8P8V - chains 3 and b of the 59 polymer chains in the assembly; structure by electron microscopy, 8.70 A resolution (very low resolution: no residue pairs are listed; an interface is given only as per-side residue counts).

# Chain 3
Molecule: 23S ribosomal RNA
Source organism: Mycoplasmoides pneumoniae M129
Sequence (2907 nucleotides; numbered 1 to 2907; the number before each row is that of its first residue):
     1 UACAAUAAGU UACUAAGGGC UUAUGGUGGA UGCCUUGGCA CUAAUAGGCG AUGAAGGACG
    61 UGUUAACCUG CGAUAAGCUU CGGGUAGGUG GUAAGAACCU CAGAUCCGGA GAUUUCCGAA
   121 UGGAGCAAUC CGGUAGUUGG AAACAGCUAU CAUUAAUUGA UGAAUAAAUA GUCAAUUAAA
   181 GCAAUACGUG GUGAAGUGAA ACAUCUCAGU AGCCACAGGA AAAGAAAACG AAUGUGAUUC
   241 CGUGUGUAGU GGCGAGCGAA AGCGGAACAG GCCAAACUUA UCAUUAGAUA GGGGUUGUAG
   301 GGCUUGCAAU GUGGACUUGA AAACGAUAGA AGAAGCUGUU GGAAAGCAGC GCGCAAAAGG
   361 GUGAUAGCCC CGUAUUUGAA AUUGUUUUCA UACCUAGCGA GAUCCCUGAG UAGCUCGGAA
   421 AACGUUAUUU UGAGUGAAUC UGCCCAGACC AUUGGGUAAG CCUAAAUACU AAUUAGUGAC
   481 CGAUAGCGAA ACAGUACCGU GAGGGAAAGG UGAAAAGAAC CCAGAGAUGG GAGUGAAAUA
   541 GAUUCUGAAA CCAUAUGCCU ACAACGUGUC AGAGCACAUU AAUGUGUGAU GGCGUGCGUU
   601 UUGAAGUAUG AGCCGGCGAG UUAUGAUAGC AAGCGUUAGU UAACCAGGAG AUGGGGAGCU
   661 GUAGCGAAAG CGAGUUUUAA AAGAGCGUUU GUUUGUUAUU AUAGACCCGA AACGGGUUGA
   721 GCUAGUCAUG AGCAGGUUGA AGGUUGAGUA ACAUCAACUG GAGGACCGAA CCGACUCUCG
   781 UUGAAACGAU AGCGGAUGAC UUGUGAUUAG GGGUGAAAUU CCAAUCGAAA UCCGUGAUAG
   841 CUGGUUCUCG UCGAAAUAGC UUUAAGGCUA GCGUGAGAUC ACAAAUAAGU GGAGGUAAAG
   901 CUACUGAAUG UAUGAUGGCG CCACCUAGGC GUACUGAAUA CAAUUAAACU CUGAAUGCCA
   961 UUUAUUUUAU UCUCGCAGUC AGACAGUGGG GGAUAAGCUU CAUUGUCAAG AGGGGAAGAG
  1021 CCCAGAUCAU UAAAUAAGGU CCCCAAAAUA UACUAAGUGG AAAAGGAUGU GAAAGUGCUA
  1081 AAACAGCAAG GAUGUUGGCU UAGAAGCAGC CAUCGUUUAA AGAGUGCGUA ACAGCUCACU
  1141 UGUCGAGUGU UUUUGCGCCG AAGAUGUAAC GGGGCUAAGU AUAUUACCGA AUUUAUGGAU
  1201 AAGAUUUAUA UCUUGUGGUA GACGAGCGUU GUAUUGGAGU UGAAGUCAAA GCGUGAGCAU
  1261 UGGUGGAUCC AAUACAAGUG AGAAUGCCGG CAUGAGUAAC GCUUGGGAGU GAGAAUCUCC
  1321 CAAACCGAUU GACUAAGGUU UCCUGGACCA GGGUCGUCCU UCCAGGGUUA GUCUGGACCU
  1381 AAGCUGAGGC UGAAAAGCGU AGGCGAUGGA CAACAGGUUA AUAUUCCUGU ACUUACAGUU
  1441 AGACUGAUGG AGUGACAAAG AAGGUUUUCC ACCCCCAUAA UUGGAUUUGG GGAUAAAUCA
  1501 UAAGGUGGUA CAAUAGGCAA AUCCGUUGUG CAUAACAUUG AGUGAUGAUG UCGAGUGAAU
  1561 GAGUGAUCAA GUAGCGAAGG UGGUAUUAAU CAUGCUUUCA AGAAAAGCUU CUAGGGUUAA
  1621 UCUAGCUGUA ACCAGUACCG AGAACGAACA CACGUAGUCA AGGAGAGGAU CCUAAGGUUA
  1681 GCGAGUGAAC UAUAGCCAAG GAACUCUGCA AAUUAACCCC GUAAGUUAGC GAGAAGGGGU
  1741 GCUUAUGUAA AAGUAAGCCG CAGUGAAGAA CGAGGGGGGA CUGUUUAACU AAAACACAAC
  1801 UCUAUGCCAA ACCGUAAGGU GAUGUAUAUG GGGUGACACC UGCCCAGUGC UGGAAGGUUA
  1861 AAGAAGGAGG UUAGCGCAAG CGAAGCUUUU AACUGAAGCC CCAGUGAACG GCGGCCGUAA
  1921 CUAUAACGGU CCUAAGGUAG CGAAAUUCCU AGUCGGGUAA AUUCCGUCCC GCUUGAAUGG
  1981 UGUAACCAUC UCUUGACUGU CUCGGCUAUA GACUCGGUGA AAUCCAGGUA CGGGUGAAGA
  2041 CACCCGUUAG GCGCAACGGG ACGGAAAGAC CCCGUGAAGC UUUACUGUAG CUUAAUAUUG
  2101 AUCAGGACAU UAUCAUGUAG AGAAUAGGUA GGAGCAAUCG AUGCAAGUUC GCUAGGACUU
  2161 GUUGAUGCGA AAGGUGGAAU ACUACCCUUG GUUGUGUGCU GUUCUAAUUG GUAACUGUUA
  2221 UCCAGUUUCA AGACAGUGUU AGGUGGGCAG UUUGACUGGG GCGGUCGCCU CCUAAAAGGU
  2281 AACGGAGGCG UACAAAGGUA CCUUCAGUAC GGUUGGAAAU CGUAUGUAGA GUGUAAUGGU
  2341 GUAAGGGUGC UUGACUGUGA GACAUACAGG UCGAACAGGU GAGAAAUCAG GUCAUAGUGA
  2401 UCCGGUGGUC CAGUAUGGAA UGGCCAUCGC UCAACGGAUA AAAGCUACUC CGGGGAUAAC
  2461 AGGCUGAUAC UGCCCAAGAG UUCAUAUCGA CGGCAGUGUU UGGCACCUCG AUGUCGACUC
  2521 AUCUCAUCCU CGAGCUGAAG CAGGUUCGAA GGGUUCGGCU GUUCGCCGAU UAAAGAGAUA
  2581 CGUGAGUUGG GUUCAAACCG UCGUGAGACA GGUUGGUCCC UAUCUAUUGU GCCCGUAGGA
  2641 AGAUUGAAGA GUGUUGCUUC UAGUACGAGA GGACCGAAGC GAGGACACCU CUUAUGCUCC
  2701 AGUUGUAGCG CCAGCUGCAC CGCUGGGUAG UAACGUGUCU AUUAGAUAAA CGCUGAAAGC
  2761 AUCUAAGUGU GAAACUAUCU CAAAGAUUAA UCUUCCCAUU UCGCAAGAAA GUAAGAGCCG
  2821 UCAAAGACGA UGACGUUGAU AGGUUACAGG UGUAAGCAUA GUGAUAUGUU GAGCUGAGUA
  2881 AUACUAAUUG CUCGAGGACU UAUUGGA
Unresolved in the structure: 1-7, 2901-2907
Modified / non-standard residues: 1MG (1N-methylguanosine-5'-monophosphate) at position 783; OMG (o2'-methylguanosine-5'-monophosphate) at position 2259; 2MA (2-methyladenosine-5'-monophosphate) at position 2511
Ion coordination: Mg2+ site 1: A16, G17; Mg2+ site 2 near U197 (its only coordinating residue here); Mg2+ site 3: A201, C202; Mg2+ site 4 near A222 (its only coordinating residue here); Mg2+ site 5 near A331 (its only coordinating residue here); Mg2+ site 6 near A333 (its only coordinating residue here); Mg2+ site 7 near A366 (its only coordinating residue here); Mg2+ site 8: U428, C445; Mg2+ site 9 near G442 (its only coordinating residue here); Mg2+ site 10: G447, A2415; Mg2+ site 11 near A458 (its only coordinating residue here); Mg2+ site 12: U484, A508; 139 more Mg2+ sites not listed; 1 more K+ sites not listed
Residues lining bound ligands: chloramphenicol (CLM): G2068, A2069, A2459, C2460, 2MA_2511, U2512, G2513, U2514, U2593

# Chain b
Name: 50S ribosomal protein L3
Source organism: Mycoplasmoides pneumoniae M129
UniProt: P75580 (RL3_MYCPN); residues 1-287 here = UniProt positions 1-287
Amino-acid sequence (287 residues; numbered 1 to 287; the number before each row is that of its first residue):
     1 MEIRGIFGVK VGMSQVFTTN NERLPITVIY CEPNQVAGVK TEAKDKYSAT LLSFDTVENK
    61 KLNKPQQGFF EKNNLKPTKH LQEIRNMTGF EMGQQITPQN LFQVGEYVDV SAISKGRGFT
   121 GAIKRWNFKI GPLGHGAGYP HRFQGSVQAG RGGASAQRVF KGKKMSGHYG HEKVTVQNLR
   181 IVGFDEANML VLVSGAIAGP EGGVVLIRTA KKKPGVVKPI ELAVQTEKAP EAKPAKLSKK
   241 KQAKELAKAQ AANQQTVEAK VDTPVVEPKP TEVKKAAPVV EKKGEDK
Unresolved in the structure: 230-287
Ion coordination: Mg2+: Ser-155 (shared with U1165(3) of chain 3)

# Chain 3 / chain b interface
At this resolution (9 A) residue pairs are not listed: 92 residues of chain 3 and 96 of chain b lie at the interface.

# Overview
92 residues of chain 3 face 96 of chain b across their interface. Ligands of chain 3: chloramphenicol. A16(3)
and G17(3) coordinate Mg2+ site 1. The Mg2+ site 3 is built by A201(3) and C202(3).
Chain 3 is 23S ribosomal RNA and chain b is 50S ribosomal protein L3, both from Mycoplasmoides pneumoniae
M129; the structure, Mycoplasma pneumoniae di-ribosome in chloramphenicol-treated cells (leading 70S), was
determined by electron microscopy together with 8P6P, 8P7X, 8P7Y, 8P8B and 8P8W from the same study.
